PDB entry 7F66 | electron microscopy, 2.76 A resolution | chains E and I of the 15 polymer chains in the assembly

[Chain E]
Molecule: Translation initiation factor eIF-2B subunit gamma
Source organism: Homo sapiens
UniProtKB: Q9NR50 (EI2BG_HUMAN); numbering as in UniProt (aligned over 1-452)
Sequence (452 residues; each row starts with the number of its first residue):
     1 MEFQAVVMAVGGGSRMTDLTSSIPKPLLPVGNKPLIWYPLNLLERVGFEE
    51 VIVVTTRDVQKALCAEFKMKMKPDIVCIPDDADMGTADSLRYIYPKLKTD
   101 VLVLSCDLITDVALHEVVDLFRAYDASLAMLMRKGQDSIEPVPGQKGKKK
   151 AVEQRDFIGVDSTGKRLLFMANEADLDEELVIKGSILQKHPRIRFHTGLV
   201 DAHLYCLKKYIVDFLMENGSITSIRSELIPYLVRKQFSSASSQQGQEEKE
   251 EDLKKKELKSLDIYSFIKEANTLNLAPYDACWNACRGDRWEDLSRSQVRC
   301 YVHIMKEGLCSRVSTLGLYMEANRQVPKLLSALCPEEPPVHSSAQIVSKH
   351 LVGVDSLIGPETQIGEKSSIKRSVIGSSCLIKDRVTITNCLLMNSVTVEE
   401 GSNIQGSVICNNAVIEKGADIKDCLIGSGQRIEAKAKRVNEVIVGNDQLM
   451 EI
Not modelled in the structure: 11-26, 137-154, 239-258, 296-452
Swiss-Prot annotation at these positions:
  - modified residue: M1 (N-acetylmethionine), S260 (Phosphoserine)
  - natural variant: L27 (L27Q: In VWM3), G47 (G47E: In VWM3), A87 (A87V: In VWM3), R225 (R225Q: In VWM3), I346 (I346T: In VWM3)

[Chain I]
Molecule: Translation initiation factor eIF-2B subunit epsilon
Source organism: Homo sapiens
UniProtKB: Q13144 (EI2BE_HUMAN); residues 1-721 here = UniProt positions 1-721
Sequence (721 residues; row label = number of the first residue in the row):
     1 MAAPVVAPPGVVVSRANKRSGAGPGGSGGGGARGAEEEPPPPLQAVLVAD
    51 SFDRRFFPISKDQPRVLLPLANVALIDYTLEFLTATGVQETFVFCCWKAA
   101 QIKEHLLKSKWCRPTSLNVVRIITSELYRSLGDVLRDVDAKALVRSDFLL
   151 VYGDVISNINITRALEEHRLRRKLEKNVSVMTMIFKESSPSHPTRCHEDN
   201 VVVAVDSTTNRVLHFQKTQGLRRFAFPLSLFQGSSDGVEVRYDLLDCHIS
   251 ICSPQVAQLFTDNFDYQTRDDFVRGLLVNEEILGNQIHMHVTAKEYGARV
   301 SNLHMYSAVCADVIRRWVYPLTPEANFTDSTTQSCTHSRHNIYRGPEVSL
   351 GHGSILEENVLLGSGTVIGSNCFITNSVIGPGCHIGDNVVLDQTYLWQGV
   401 RVAAGAQIHQSLLCDNAEVKERVTLKPRSVLTSQVVVGPNITLPEGSVIS
   451 LHPPDAEEDEDDGEFSDDSGADQEKDKVKMKGYNPAEVGAAGKGYLWKAA
   501 GMNMEEEEELQQNLWGLKINMEEESESESEQSMDSEEPDSRGGSPQMDDI
   551 KVFQNEVLGTLQRGKEENISCDNLVLEINSLKYAYNISLKEVMQVLSHVV
   601 LEFPLQQMDSPLDSSRYCALLLPLLKAWSPVFRNYIKRAADHLEALAAIE
   651 DFFLEHEALGISMAKVLMAFYQLEILAEETILSWFSQRDTTDKGQQLRKN
   701 QQLQRFIQWLKEAEEESSEDD
Not modelled in the structure: 1-39, 467-721
Swiss-Prot annotation at these positions:
  - modified residue: A2 (N-acetylalanine), R19 (Omega-N-methylarginine), S27 (Phosphoserine), S130 (Phosphoserine), T322 (Phosphothreonine), S450 (Phosphoserine), S466 (Phosphoserine), S469 (Phosphoserine), S532 (Phosphoserine), S540 (Phosphoserine), S544 (Phosphoserine), S717 (Phosphoserine)
  - cross-link (Glycyl lysine isopeptide (Lys-Gly)): K61 (interchain with G-Cter in ubiquitin), K103 (interchain with G-Cter in ubiquitin), K141 (interchain with G-Cter in ubiquitin), K217 (interchain with G-Cter in ubiquitin)
  - natural variant: D62 (D62V: In VWM5), L68 (L68S: In VWM5), V73 (V73G: In VWM5), A74 (A74T: In VWM5), T91 (T91A: In VWM5), L106 (L106F: In VWM5), R113 (R113C: In VWM5; R113H: In VWM5), R195 (R195C: In VWM5; R195H: In VWM5), R269 (R269G: In VWM5; R269Q: In VWM5), D270 (D270H: In VWM5), R299 (R299H: In VWM5), C310 (C310F: In VWM5), 9 further natural variant entries in UniProt

[How chain E and chain I interact]
Pairs across the interface (38):
  F157(E) with L228(I), hydrophobic; Q232(I)
  E173(E) with Q232(I), hydrogen bond
  E178(E) with P227(I); L228(I), hydrogen bond (backbone-backbone)
  E179(E) with A225(I); F226(I); L228(I)
  L180(E) with F224(I); A225(I); F226(I), hydrogen bond (backbone-backbone); L228(I)
  V181(E) with R223(I); F224(I)
  I182(E) with R223(I); F224(I), hydrogen bond (backbone-backbone); F226(I), hydrophobic
  K183(E) with R222(I); R223(I)
  G184(E) with R222(I), hydrogen bond (backbone-backbone)
  L187(E) with F224(I), hydrophobic; Y242(I)
  Q188(E) with P190(I)
  P191(E) with R241(I); Y242(I), hydrogen bond (backbone-backbone); D243(I), hydrogen bond (backbone-backbone)
  R192(E) with E239(I), salt bridge; V240(I); R241(I)
  I193(E) with E239(I); V240(I), hydrogen bond (backbone-backbone)
  R194(E) with D236(I); G237(I); V238(I); E239(I)
  F195(E) with V238(I), hydrogen bond (backbone-backbone); V240(I), hydrophobic
  T197(E) with S235(I)
Also at the interface, not in a pair above, chain E (18 interface residues in all): L176
Also at the interface, not in a pair above, chain I (20 interface residues in all): V202, F231

[In short]
18 residues of chain E and 20 residues of chain I are in contact, with 9 hydrogen bonds and 1 salt bridge.
Polar contacts include R192(E)-E239(I), E173(E)-Q232(I) and E178(E)-L228(I).
Chain E is Translation initiation factor eIF-2B subunit gamma and chain I is Translation initiation factor
eIF-2B subunit epsilon, both from Homo sapiens; the structure, eIF2B-SFSV NSs-1-eIF2, was determined by
electron microscopy, deposited together with 7F64, 7F67 and 7VLK.
